PDB entry 3G9M | X-ray diffraction, 1.61 A resolution | chains A and C of the 4 polymer chains in the assembly

== Chain A ==
Protein: Glucocorticoid receptor
Organism: Rattus norvegicus
UniProt: P06536 (GCR_RAT); residue numbers follow UniProt; this construct covers 440-525
Sequence (90 residues; each row starts with the number of its first residue):
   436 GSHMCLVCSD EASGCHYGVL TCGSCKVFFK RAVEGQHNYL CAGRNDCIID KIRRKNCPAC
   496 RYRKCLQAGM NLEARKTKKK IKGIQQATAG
Unresolved in the structure: 436, 515-525
Sequence notes: expression tag (436-439)
From the paper describing this entry:
  - mutagenesis - R510A, K514A: decreased binding to DNA
  - mutagenesis - K514A: unchanged signaling
  - mutagenesis - H472A, R510A: increased signaling
  - mutagenesis - H472R: decreased signaling
  - mutagenesis - G470A, N473A: decreased signaling in response to Pal
  - mutagenesis - G470A: decreased signaling in response to Tat

== Chain C ==
Molecule: 16-nt DNA strand
Sequence (16 nucleotides; numbered 1 to 16; the number before each row is that of its first residue):
     1 AAGAACATTT TGTCCG

== Chain A / chain C interface ==
Contacting residue pairs - 11 pairs, chain A then chain C:
  Cys450(A) - DA1(C)  phosphate contact
  Cys450(A) - DA2(C)  phosphate contact
  His451(A) - DA2(C)  phosphate contact
  Tyr452(A) - DA2(C)  hydrogen bond to the phosphate
  Tyr452(A) - DG3(C)  hydrogen bond to the phosphate
  Lys461(A) - DG3(C)  hydrogen bond to the base
  Lys465(A) - DG3(C)  salt bridge to the phosphate
  Lys490(A) - DT9(C)  hydrogen bond to the phosphate
  Lys490(A) - DT10(C)  salt bridge to the phosphate
  Arg510(A) - DA1(C)  phosphate contact
  Arg510(A) - DA2(C)  phosphate contact
Also at the interface, not in a pair above, chain A (9 interface residues in all): Arg466, Ala509
Also at the interface, not in a pair above, chain C (7 interface residues in all): DA5, DC6

== Summary ==
The interface between chain A and chain C involves 9 residues on one side and 7 on the other, with 4 hydrogen
bonds and 2 salt bridges. Among the polar pairs are Lys461(A)-DG3(C), Tyr452(A)-DA2(C) and Tyr452(A)-DG3(C).
The paper reports that R510A and K514A of chain A reduce binding to DNA; H472A and R510A of chain A increase
signaling; 6 substitutions were tested in all.
Here chain A is Glucocorticoid receptor (Rattus norvegicus) and chain C is a 16-nt DNA strand. Entry 3G9M (GR
DNA-binding domain:Sgk 16bp complex-44) was determined by X-ray diffraction together with 3FYL, 3G6P, 3G6Q,
3G6R, 3G6T, 3G6U and 8 further entries from the same study.
